PDB entry 7YOZ | electron microscopy, 4.30 A resolution (low resolution: residue-level contacts below are approximate; hydrogen-bond / salt-bridge calls are withheld) | chains E and I of the 10 polymer chains in the assembly

# Chain E
Molecule: Histone H3.1
Organism: Homo sapiens
Reference sequence: P68431 (H31_HUMAN); residues 1-135 here correspond to UniProt positions 2-136 (UniProt number = residue number + 1)
Amino-acid sequence (139 residues; each row starts with the number of its first residue; numbers below 1 keep their minus sign (Gly-3 is residue -3)):
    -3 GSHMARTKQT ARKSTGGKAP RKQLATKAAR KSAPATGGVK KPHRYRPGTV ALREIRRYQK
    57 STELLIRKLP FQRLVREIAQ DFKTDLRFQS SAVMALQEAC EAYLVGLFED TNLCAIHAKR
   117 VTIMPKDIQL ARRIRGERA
Disordered / not traced: -3 to 58, 135
Construct notes: expression tag (-3 to 0)
Swiss-Prot annotation at these positions:
  - modified residue: Arg2 (Asymmetric dimethylarginine), Thr3 (Phosphothreonine), Lys4 (Allysine), Gln5 (5-glutamyl dopamine), Thr6 (Phosphothreonine), Arg8 (Citrulline), Lys9 (N6,N6,N6-trimethyllysine), Ser10 (ADP-ribosylserine), Thr11 (Phosphothreonine), Lys14 (N6-(2-hydroxyisobutyryl)lysine), Arg17 (Asymmetric dimethylarginine), Lys18 (N6-(2-hydroxyisobutyryl)lysine), Lys23 (N6-(2-hydroxyisobutyryl)lysine), Arg26 (Citrulline), Lys27 (N6,N6,N6-trimethyllysine), Ser28 (ADP-ribosylserine), Lys36 (N6,N6,N6-trimethyllysine), Lys37 (N6-methyllysine), Tyr41 (Phosphotyrosine), Lys56 (N6,N6,N6-trimethyllysine) and 8 more in UniProt
  - lipidation: Lys18 (N6-decanoyllysine)

# Chain I
Molecule: Widom601 DNA FW
Organism: synthetic construct
Sequence (145 nucleotides; row label = number of the first residue in the row; numbers below 1 keep their minus sign (DA-70 is residue -70)):
   -70 ATCAGAATCC CGGTGCCGAG GCCGCTCAAT TGGTCGTAGA CAGCTCTAGC ACCGCTTAAA
   -10 CGCACGTACG CGCTGTCCCC CGCGTTTTAA CCGCCAAGGG GATTACTCCC TAGTCTCCAG
    50 GCACGTGTCA GATATATACA TCGAT
Disordered / not traced: -70 to -62, 60-74

# Interface between chain E and chain I
Contacting residue pairs - 6 pairs, chain E then chain I:
  Arg63(E) - DA48(I)
  Lys64(E) - DG49(I)
  Leu65(E) - DA48(I)
  Leu65(E) - DG49(I)
  Arg69(E) - DA48(I)
  Arg83(E) - DC58(I)
Also at the interface, not in a pair above, chain E (6 interface residues in all): Lys115
Also at the interface, not in a pair above, chain I (5 interface residues in all): DG29, DT57

# Summary
The interface between chain E and chain I involves 6 residues on one side and 5 on the other.
Here chain E is Histone H3.1 (Homo sapiens) and chain I is Widom601 DNA FW (synthetic construct). Entry 7YOZ
(Cryo-EM structure of human subnucleosome (intermediate form)) was determined by electron microscopy together
with 7X57 and 7X58 from the same study.
